PDB entry 6Z2Q | X-ray diffraction, 2.35 A resolution | chains A and D

== Chain A ==
Molecule: O-glycan protease
Organism: Akkermansia muciniphila ATCC BAA-835
UniProtKB: B2UR60 (B2UR60_AKKM8); residues 25-385 here = UniProt positions 25-385
Chain sequence (371 residues; each row starts with the number of its first residue):
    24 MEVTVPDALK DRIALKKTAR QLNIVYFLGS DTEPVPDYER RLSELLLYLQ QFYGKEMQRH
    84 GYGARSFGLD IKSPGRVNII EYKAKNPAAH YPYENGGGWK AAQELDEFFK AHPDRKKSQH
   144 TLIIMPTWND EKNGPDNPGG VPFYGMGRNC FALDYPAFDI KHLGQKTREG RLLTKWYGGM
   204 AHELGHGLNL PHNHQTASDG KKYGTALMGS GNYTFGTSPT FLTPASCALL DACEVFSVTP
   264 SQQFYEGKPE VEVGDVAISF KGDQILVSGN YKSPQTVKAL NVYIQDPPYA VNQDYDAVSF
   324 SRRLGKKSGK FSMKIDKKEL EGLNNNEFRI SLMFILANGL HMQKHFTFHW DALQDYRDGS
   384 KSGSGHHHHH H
Not modelled in the structure: 24-26, 382-394
Sequence notes: initiating methionine (24); expression tag (386-394)
Ion coordination: Zn2+ site 1: His205, His209, His215 (together with acetic acid); Zn2+ site 2: Gln308, Asp309, Pro311, Gln316, Asp319
Reported in the primary citation:
  - specificity-determining residues: Tyr116, Phe166 (from molecular simulation)

== Chain D ==
Molecule: Glycodrosocin
Chain sequence (19 residues; numbered -8 to 10; the number before each row is that of its first residue; numbers below 1 keep their minus sign (Gly-8 is residue -8)):
    -8 GKPRPYSPRP TSHPRPIRV
Not modelled in the structure: -8 to 1, 4-10
Covalent attachments: glycan linked to Thr2

== Chain A / chain D interface ==
Pairs across the interface - 5 pairs, chain A then chain D:
  Glu206(A) with Thr2(D), hydrogen bond (side chain-backbone)
  Asn235(A) with Thr2(D)
  Tyr236(A) with Ser3(D)
  Tyr318(A) with Thr2(D); Ser3(D), hydrogen bond (side chain-backbone)
Interface residues without a listed pair, chain A (7 interface residues in all): Phe166, Gly202, His205

== Overview ==
7 residues of chain A and 2 residues of chain D are in contact; the contacts include 2 hydrogen bonds. Polar
pairs include Glu206(A)-Thr2(D) and Tyr318(A)-Ser3(D). His205(A), His209(A) and His215(A) coordinate Zn2+ site
1. Gln308(A), Asp309(A), Pro311(A), Gln316(A) and Asp319(A) coordinate Zn2+ site 2. The paper reports
specificity determinants Tyr116(A) and Phe166(A).
Chain A is O-glycan protease (Akkermansia muciniphila ATCC BAA-835) and chain D is Glycodrosocin; the
structure, Crystal structure of wild type OgpA from Akkermansia muciniphila in complex with an O-glycopeptide
(GalGalNAc-TS) product, was determined by X-ray diffraction (same publication as 6Z2D, 6Z2O and 6Z2P).
